PDB entry 6RIP | electron microscopy, 3.40 A resolution | chains B and D of the 8 polymer chains in the assembly

Chain B:
Protein: DNA-directed RNA polymerase subunit alpha
Source organism: Escherichia coli (strain K12)
Notes: EC 2.7.7.6
UniProt: P0A7Z4 (RPOA_ECOLI); residues 1-329 here = UniProt positions 1-329
Amino-acid sequence (329 residues; row label = number of the first residue in the row):
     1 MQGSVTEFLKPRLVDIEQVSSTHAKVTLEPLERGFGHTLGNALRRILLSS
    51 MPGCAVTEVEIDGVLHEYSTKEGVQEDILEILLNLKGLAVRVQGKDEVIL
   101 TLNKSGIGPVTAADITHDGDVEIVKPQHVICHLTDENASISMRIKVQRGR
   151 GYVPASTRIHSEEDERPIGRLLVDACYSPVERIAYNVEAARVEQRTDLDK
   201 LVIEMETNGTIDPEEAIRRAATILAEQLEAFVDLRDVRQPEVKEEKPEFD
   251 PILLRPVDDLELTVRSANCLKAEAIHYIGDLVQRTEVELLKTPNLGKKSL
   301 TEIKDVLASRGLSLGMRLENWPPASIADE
Not modelled in the structure: 1-3, 233-329
UniProt features mapped onto this chain:
  - region: E162 to E165 (Required for interaction with Crp at class II promoters)
  - modified residue: R265 (ADP-ribosylarginine), K297 (N6-acetyllysine), K298 (N6-acetyllysine)

Chain D:
Protein: DNA-directed RNA polymerase subunit beta'
Source organism: Escherichia coli (strain K12)
Notes: EC 2.7.7.6
UniProt: P0A8T7 (RPOC_ECOLI); numbering as in UniProt (aligned over 1-1407)
Amino-acid sequence (1407 residues; row label = number of the first residue in the row):
     1 MKDLLKFLKAQTKTEEFDAIKIALASPDMIRSWSFGEVKKPETINYRTFK
    51 PERDGLFCARIFGPVKDYECLCGKYKRLKHRGVICEKCGVEVTQTKVRRE
   101 RMGHIELASPTAHIWFLKSLPSRIGLLLDMPLRDIERVLYFESYVVIEGG
   151 MTNLERQQILTEEQYLDALEEFGDEFDAKMGAEAIQALLKSMDLEQECEQ
   201 LREELNETNSETKRKKLTKRIKLLEAFVQSGNKPEWMILTVLPVLPPDLR
   251 PLVPLDGGRFATSDLNDLYRRVINRNNRLKRLLDLAAPDIIVRNEKRMLQ
   301 EAVDALLDNGRRGRAITGSNKRPLKSLADMIKGKQGRFRQNLLGKRVDYS
   351 GRSVITVGPYLRLHQCGLPKKMALELFKPFIYGKLELRGLATTIKAAKKM
   401 VEREEAVVWDILDEVIREHPVLLNRAPTLHRLGIQAFEPVLIEGKAIQLH
   451 PLVCAAYNADFDGDQMAVHVPLTLEAQLEARALMMSTNNILSPANGEPII
   501 VPSQDVVLGLYYMTRDCVNAKGEGMVLTGPKEAERLYRSGLASLHARVKV
   551 RITEYEKDANGELVAKTSLKDTTVGRAILWMIVPKGLPYSIVNQALGKKA
   601 ISKMLNTCYRILGLKPTVIFADQIMYTGFAYAARSGASVGIDDMVIPEKK
   651 HEIISEAEAEVAEIQEQFQSGLVTAGERYNKVIDIWAAANDRVSKAMMDN
   701 LQTETVINRDGQEEKQVSFNSIYMMADSGARGSAAQIRQLAGMRGLMAKP
   751 DGSIIETPITANFREGLNVLQYFISTHGARKGLADTALKTANSGYLTRRL
   801 VDVAQDLVVTEDDCGTHEGIMMTPVIEGGDVKEPLRDRVLGRVTAEDVLK
   851 PGTADILVPRNTLLHEQWCDLLEENSVDAVKVRSVVSCDTDFGVCAHCYG
   901 RDLARGHIINKGEAIGVIAAQSIGEPGTQLTMRTFHIGGAASRAAAESSI
   951 QVKNKGSIKLSNVKSVVNSSGKLVITSRNTELKLIDEFGRTKESYKVPYG
  1001 AVLAKGDGEQVAGGETVANWDPHTMPVITEVSGFVRFTDMIDGQTITRQT
  1051 DELTGLSSLVVLDSAERTAGGKDLRPALKIVDAQGNDVLIPGTDMPAQYF
  1101 LPGKAIVQLEDGVQISSGDTLARIPQESGGTKDITGGLPRVADLFEARRP
  1151 KEPAILAEISGIVSFGKETKGKRRLVITPVDGSDPYEEMIPKWRQLNVFE
  1201 GERVERGDVISDGPEAPHDILRLRGVHAVTRYIVNEVQDVYRLQGVKIND
  1251 KHIEVIVRQMLRKATIVNAGSSDFLEGEQVEYSRVKIANRELEANGKVGA
  1301 TYSRDLLGITKASLATESFISAASFQETTRVLTEAAVAGKRDELRGLKEN
  1351 VIVGRLIPAGTGYAYHQDRMRRRAAGEAPAAPQVTAEDASASLAELLNAG
  1401 LGGSDNE
Not modelled in the structure: 1-15, 936-947, 1125-1134, 1374-1407
Ion coordination: Zn2+ site 1: C70, C72, C85, C88; Mg2+: D460, D462, D464 (shared with 2 residues of chain R); Zn2+ site 2: C814, C888, C895, C898
UniProt features mapped onto this chain:
  - binding site (Zn(2+)): C70, C72, C85, C88, C814, C888, C895, C898
  - binding site (Mg(2+)): D460, D462, D464
  - modified residue: K983 (N6-acetyllysine)
Reported in the primary citation:
  - Mg2+ coordination: D460, D462, D464
  - binding site for the 14-nt RNA strand: Q929

Interface between chain B and chain D:
Residue-residue contacts (22; chain B residue first):
  R44(B) with R538(D)
  L48(B) with R535(D); S539(D)
  S49(B) with S539(D)
  L79(B) with V526(D), hydrophobic
  E80(B) with R551(D), salt bridge
  L83(B) with V526(D), hydrophobic; L527(D)
  N84(B) with R551(D), hydrogen bond
  K86(B) with E532(D), salt bridge
  Y152(B) with L536(D), hydrophobic; L541(D), hydrophobic
  D174(B) with V526(D)
  V180(B) with R535(D), hydrogen bond (backbone-side chain)
  E181(B) with K531(D); R535(D)
  R182(B) with E534(D), salt bridge; M581(D)
  R191(B) with W409(D); D410(D), salt bridge
  T196(B) with E443(D)
  E206(B) with K531(D), salt bridge
Also at the interface, not in a pair above, chain B (19 interface residues in all): P154, C176, Q194
Also at the interface, not in a pair above, chain D (20 interface residues in all): A406, M525, T528, K549, L569

Overview:
The interface between chain B and chain D involves 19 residues on one side and 20 on the other; the contacts
include 2 hydrogen bonds and 5 salt bridges. Polar contacts include E80(B)-R551(D), K86(B)-E532(D) and
R182(B)-E534(D). From the paper: a binding site for the 14-nt RNA strand at Q929(D); Mg2+ coordination by
D460(D), D462(D) and D464(D).
Chain B is DNA-directed RNA polymerase subunit alpha and chain D is DNA-directed RNA polymerase subunit beta',
both from Escherichia coli (strain K12); the structure, Cryo-EM structure of E. coli RNA polymerase
backtracked elongation complex in swiveled state, was determined by electron microscopy (same publication as
6RH3, 6RI7, 6RI9 and 6RIN).
